7V9S - chains G and I of the 26 polymer chains in the assembly; structure by electron microscopy, 11.00 A resolution (very low resolution: no residue pairs are listed; an interface is given only as per-side residue counts).

# Chain G
Name: Histone H2A type 1-B/E
From: Homo sapiens
UniProt: P04908 (H2A1B_HUMAN); residues 0-129 here correspond to UniProt positions 1-130 (UniProt number = residue number + 1)
Sequence (130 residues; numbered 0 to 129; the number before each row is that of its first residue; numbering starts at 0):
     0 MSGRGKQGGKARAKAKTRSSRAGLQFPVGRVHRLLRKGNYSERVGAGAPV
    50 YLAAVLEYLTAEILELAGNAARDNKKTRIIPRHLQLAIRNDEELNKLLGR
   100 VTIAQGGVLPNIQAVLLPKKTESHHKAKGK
Not modelled in the structure: 0-9
UniProt features mapped onto this chain:
  - modified residue: Ser1 (N-acetylserine), Arg3 (Citrulline), Lys5 (N6-(2-hydroxyisobutyryl)lysine), Lys9 (N6-(2-hydroxyisobutyryl)lysine), Lys13 (N6-(beta-hydroxybutyryl)lysine), Lys36 (N6-(2-hydroxyisobutyryl)lysine), Lys74 (N6-(2-hydroxyisobutyryl)lysine), Lys75 (N6-(2-hydroxyisobutyryl)lysine), Lys95 (N6-(2-hydroxyisobutyryl)lysine), Gln104 (N5-methylglutamine), Lys118 (N6-(2-hydroxyisobutyryl)lysine), Lys119 (N6-crotonyllysine), Thr120 (Phosphothreonine), Lys125 (N6-crotonyllysine)
  - cross-link (Glycyl lysine isopeptide (Lys-Gly)): Lys13 (interchain with G-Cter in ubiquitin), Lys15 (interchain with G-Cter in ubiquitin), Lys119 (interchain with G-Cter in ubiquitin)

# Chain I
Molecule: 408-nt DNA strand
From: Homo sapiens
Sequence (408 nucleotides; numbered -2 to 405; the number before each row is that of its first residue; numbers below 1 keep their minus sign (DT-2 is residue -2)):
    -2 TTAGGGTTAGGGTTAGGGTTAGGGTTAGGGTTAGGGTTAGGGTTAGGGTT
    48 AGGGTTAGGGTTAGGGTTAGGGTTAGGGTTAGGGTTAGGGTTAGGGTTAG
    98 GGTTAGGGTTAGGGTTAGGGTTAGGGTTAGGGTTAGGGTTAGGGTTAGGG
   148 TTAGGGTTAGGGTTAGGGTTAGGGTTAGGGTTAGGGTTAGGGTTAGGGTT
   198 AGGGTTAGGGTTAGGGTTAGGGTTAGGGTTAGGGTTAGGGTTAGGGTTAG
   248 GGTTAGGGTTAGGGTTAGGGTTAGGGTTAGGGTTAGGGTTAGGGTTAGGG
   298 TTAGGGTTAGGGTTAGGGTTAGGGTTAGGGTTAGGGTTAGGGTTAGGGTT
   348 AGGGTTAGGGTTAGGGTTAGGGTTAGGGTTAGGGTTAGGGTTAGGGTTAG
   398 GGTTAGGG
Not modelled in the structure: -2 to 0, 389-405

# Chain G / chain I interface
At this resolution (11 A) residue pairs are not listed: 19 residues of chain G and 16 of chain I lie at the interface.

# Summary
The interface between chain G and chain I involves 19 residues on one side and 16 on the other.
Chain G is Histone H2A type 1-B/E and chain I is a 408-nt DNA strand, both from Homo sapiens; the structure,
Telomeric trinucleosome in open state, was determined by electron microscopy (same publication as 7V90, 7V96,
7V9C, 7V9J, 7V9K and 7VA4).
